Entry 4ELB (X-ray diffraction, 2.60 A resolution); this record covers chain A.

# Chain A
Molecule: Dihydrofolate reductase
From: Bacillus anthracis
Notes: EC 1.5.1.3
UniProtKB: Q81R22 (Q81R22_BACAN); numbering as in UniProt (aligned over 1-162)
Sequence (166 residues; numbered 1 to 166; the number before each row is that of its first residue):
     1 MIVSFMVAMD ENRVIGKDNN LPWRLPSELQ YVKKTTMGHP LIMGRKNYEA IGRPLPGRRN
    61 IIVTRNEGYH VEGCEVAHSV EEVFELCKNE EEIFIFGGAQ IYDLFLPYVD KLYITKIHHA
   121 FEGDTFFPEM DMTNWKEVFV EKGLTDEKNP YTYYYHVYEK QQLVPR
Differences from the reference sequence: expression tag (163-166)
Bound ions: Ca2+ site 1 near D110 (its only coordinating residue here); Ca2+ site 2: E147 (shared with 2 residues of chain C)
Residues lining bound ligands: 34S ((2E)-3-{5-[(2,4-diaminopyrimidin-5-yl)methyl]-2,3-dimethoxyphenyl}-1-[(1S)-1-phenylphthalazin-2(1H)-yl]prop-2-en-1-one): M6, V7, A8, N19, N20, L21, P26, E28, L29, Q30, V32, K33, N47, A50, I51, R53, L55, P56, R58, F96, Y102, T115
Reported in the primary citation:
  - binding site for 34S: M6, V7, A8, L21, E28, L29, Q30, F96, Y102, T115
  - binding site for the ligand 34R: I51, R53, L55

# Summary
Bound to chain A: compound 34S. The paper reports a binding site for 34S at M6, V7 and A8 among others; a
binding site for the ligand 34R at I51, R53 and L55.
Chain A is Dihydrofolate reductase (Bacillus anthracis); the structure, Structure-activity relationship guides
enantiomeric preference among potent inhibitors of B. anthracis dihydrofolate reductase, was determined by
X-ray diffraction (same publication as 4ELE, 4ELF, 4ELG and 4ELH).
